Entry 7UO7 (electron microscopy, 3.09 A resolution); this record covers chains A and P of the 6 polymer chains in the assembly.

[Chain A]
Protein: RNA-directed RNA polymerase
From: Severe acute respiratory syndrome coronavirus 2
Notes: EC 2.7.7.48
UniProt: P0DTD1 (R1AB_SARS2); residues 1-932 here correspond to UniProt positions 4393-5324 (UniProt number = residue number + 4392)
Chain sequence (932 residues; row label = number of the first residue in the row):
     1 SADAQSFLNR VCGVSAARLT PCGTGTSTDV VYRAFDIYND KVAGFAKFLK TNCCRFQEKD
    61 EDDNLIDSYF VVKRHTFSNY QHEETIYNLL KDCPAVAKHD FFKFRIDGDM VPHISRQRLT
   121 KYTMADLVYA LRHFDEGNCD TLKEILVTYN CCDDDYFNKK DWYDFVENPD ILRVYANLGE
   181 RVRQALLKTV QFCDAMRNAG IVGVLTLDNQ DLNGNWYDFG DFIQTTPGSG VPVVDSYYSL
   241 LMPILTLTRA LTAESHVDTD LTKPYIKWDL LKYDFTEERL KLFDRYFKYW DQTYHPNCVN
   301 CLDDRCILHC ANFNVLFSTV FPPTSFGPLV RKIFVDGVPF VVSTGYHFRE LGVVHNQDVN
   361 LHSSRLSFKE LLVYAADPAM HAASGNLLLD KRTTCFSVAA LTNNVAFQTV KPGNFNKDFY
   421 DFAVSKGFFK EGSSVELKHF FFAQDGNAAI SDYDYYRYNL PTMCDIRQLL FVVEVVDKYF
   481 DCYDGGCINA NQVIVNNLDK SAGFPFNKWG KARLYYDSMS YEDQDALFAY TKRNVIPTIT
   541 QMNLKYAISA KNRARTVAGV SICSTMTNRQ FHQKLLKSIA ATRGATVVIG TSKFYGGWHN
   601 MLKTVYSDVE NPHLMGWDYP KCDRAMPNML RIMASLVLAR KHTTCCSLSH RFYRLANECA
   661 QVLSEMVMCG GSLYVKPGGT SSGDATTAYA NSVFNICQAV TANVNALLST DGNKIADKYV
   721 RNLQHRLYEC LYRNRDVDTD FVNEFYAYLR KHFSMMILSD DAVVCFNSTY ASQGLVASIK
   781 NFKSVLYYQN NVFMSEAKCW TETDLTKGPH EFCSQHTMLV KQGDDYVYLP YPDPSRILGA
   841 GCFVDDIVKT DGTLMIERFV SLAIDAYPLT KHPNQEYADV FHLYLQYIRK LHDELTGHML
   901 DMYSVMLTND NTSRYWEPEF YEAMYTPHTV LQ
Unresolved in the structure: 1-3, 930-932
Metal / ion sites: Zn2+ site 1: His295, Cys301, Cys306, Cys310; Zn2+ site 2: Cys487, His642, Cys645, Cys646; Mg2+: Asp618, Tyr619, Asp760 (together with ATP)
Ligand contacts: ATP (adenosine-5'-triphosphate): Lys545, Lys551, Arg555, Val557, Asp618, Tyr619, Pro620, Lys621, Cys622, Asp623, Ser682, Thr687, Asn691, Asp760, Lys798
UniProt features mapped onto this chain:
  - region: Lys545 to Arg555 (Interaction with RMP Remdesivir), Thr582 to Pro620 (RdRp Palm N-ter)
  - active site: Ser759, Asp760, Asp761
  - binding site (Mn(2+)): Asn209, Asp218
  - binding site (Zn(2+)): His295, Cys301, Cys306, Cys310, Cys487, His642, Cys645, Cys646
  - site: Gln932 (Cleavage)
Reported in the primary citation:
  - binding site for ATP: Arg555
  - specificity-determining residues: Ser759
  - mutagenesis - S759A: decreased catalytic activity on RDV-TP
  - mutagenesis - T687A, N691A: decreased catalytic activity on ATP or RDV-TP

[Chain P]
Molecule: Product RNA
Sequence (35 nucleotides; numbered 1 to 35; the number before each row is that of its first residue):
     1 CGCGUAGCAU GCUACGUCAU UCUCCUAAGA AGCUG
Unresolved in the structure: 1-3

[Chain A / chain P interface]
Pairs across the interface - 23 pairs, chain A then chain P:
  Thr687(A) with G35(P), base contact
  Ala688(A) with G35(P), base contact
  Ser759(A) with G35(P), hydrogen bond to the sugar
  Asp760(A) with G35(P), hydrogen bond to the sugar
  Asp761(A) with G35(P), sugar contact
  Cys813(A) with U34(P), hydrogen bond to the sugar; G35(P), phosphate contact
  Ser814(A) with U34(P), hydrogen bond to the phosphate; G35(P), phosphate contact
  Gln815(A) with C33(P), sugar contact; U34(P), sugar contact
  Arg836(A) with C33(P), salt bridge to the phosphate; U34(P), salt bridge to the phosphate
  Ala840(A) with C33(P), phosphate contact
  Lys849(A) with G32(P), phosphate contact
  Met855(A) with A31(P), sugar contact
  Glu857(A) with A30(P), sugar contact
  Arg858(A) with A31(P), sugar contact; G32(P), salt bridge to the phosphate
  Ser861(A) with G32(P), sugar contact
  Leu862(A) with G32(P), phosphate contact
  Asp865(A) with G32(P), hydrogen bond to the sugar; C33(P), sugar contact
Also at the interface, not in a pair above, chain A (19 interface residues in all): Leu758, Asp845

[In short]
19 residues of chain A face 6 of chain P across their interface, with 5 hydrogen bonds and 3 salt bridges.
Polar pairs include Ser759(A)-G35(P), Asp760(A)-G35(P) and Cys813(A)-U34(P). Chain A binds ATP. From the
paper: a binding site for ATP at Arg555(A); T687A and N691A of chain A reduce catalytic activity on ATP or
RDV-TP.
Chain A is RNA-directed RNA polymerase (Severe acute respiratory syndrome coronavirus 2) and chain P is
Product RNA; the structure, SARS-CoV-2 replication-transcription complex bound to ATP, in a pre-catalytic
state, was determined by electron microscopy (same publication as 7UO4, 7UO9 and 7UOE).
